PDB entry 3RMK | X-ray diffraction, 1.95 A resolution | chains A and C of the 6 polymer chains in the assembly

== Chain A ==
Molecule: Toluene-4-monooxygenase system protein A
Organism: Pseudomonas mendocina
Notes: EC 1.14.13.-
Reference sequence: Q00456 (TMOA_PSEME); residue numbers follow UniProt; this construct covers 2-493
Sequence (492 residues; each row starts with the number of its first residue):
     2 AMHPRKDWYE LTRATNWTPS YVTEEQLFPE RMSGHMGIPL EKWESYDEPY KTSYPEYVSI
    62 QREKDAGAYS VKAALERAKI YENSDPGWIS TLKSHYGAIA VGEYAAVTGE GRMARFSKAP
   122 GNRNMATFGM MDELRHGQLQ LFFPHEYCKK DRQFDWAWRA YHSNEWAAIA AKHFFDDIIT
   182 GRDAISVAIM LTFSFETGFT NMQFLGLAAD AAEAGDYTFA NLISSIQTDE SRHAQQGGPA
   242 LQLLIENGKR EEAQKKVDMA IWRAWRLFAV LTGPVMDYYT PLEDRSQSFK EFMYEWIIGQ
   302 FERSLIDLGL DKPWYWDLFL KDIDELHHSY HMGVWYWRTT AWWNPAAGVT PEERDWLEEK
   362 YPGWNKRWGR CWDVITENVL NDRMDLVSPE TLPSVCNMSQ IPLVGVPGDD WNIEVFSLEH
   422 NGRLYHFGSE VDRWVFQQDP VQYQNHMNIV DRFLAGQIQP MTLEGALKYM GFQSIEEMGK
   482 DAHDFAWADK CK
Construct notes: conflict Trp336 (Leu in Q00456), Tyr337 (Asp in Q00456)
Ion coordination: Fe ion site 1: Glu104, Glu134, His137 (together with 4-bromophenol); Fe ion site 2: Glu134, Glu197, Glu231, His234 (together with 4-bromophenol); Ca2+ site 1 near Asp259 (its only coordinating residue here); Ca2+ site 2: Asn345, Glu477, Met479
Residues lining bound ligands:
  - 4-bromophenol (BML), molecule 1: His96, Ile100, Phe196, Gln204, Ala265, Leu268, Phe269, Leu272, Thr273
  - 4-bromophenol (BML), molecule 2: Ile100, Gly103, Glu104, Ala107, Glu134, Phe176, Ile180, Leu192, Phe196, Glu197, Thr201, Glu231, His234
  - 4-bromophenol (BML), molecule 3: Trp167, Ser330, Tyr331, Gly334, Val335, Trp338, Thr341, Pro394, Pro403, Val405
  - 4-bromophenol (BML), molecule 4: Trp338, Thr341, Pro390, Glu391, Thr392, Leu393, Phe454, Met462, Thr463, Leu464, Ala467
UniProt features mapped onto this chain:
  - binding site (Fe cation): Glu104, Glu134, His137, Glu197, Glu231, His234
  - mutagenesis: Gly103 (G103L: Increases production of m-cresol, instread of p-cresol), Thr201 (T201A: Strongly increases consumption of dioxygen in the absence of bound substrate), Gln228 (Q228A: Shows a strong decrease in the catalytic efficiency for hydroxylation and only a minor change in the affinity for toluene)

== Chain C ==
Molecule: Toluene-4-monooxygenase system protein B
Organism: Pseudomonas mendocina
Notes: EC 1.14.13.-
Reference sequence: Q00457 (TMOB_PSEME); residues 2-84 here = UniProt positions 2-84
Sequence (83 residues; row label = number of the first residue in the row):
     2 SAFPVHAAFE KDFLVQLVVV DLNDSMDQVA EKVAYHCVNR RVAPREGVMR VRKHRSTELF
    62 PRDMTIAESG LNPTEVIDVV FEE
Unresolved in the structure: 83-84

== Interface between chain A and chain C ==
Contacting residue pairs - 68 pairs, chain A then chain C:
  Ser330(A) - Phe14(C)
  Met333(A) - Phe14(C)  hydrophobic
  Gly334(A) - Phe14(C)
  Tyr337(A) - Arg41(C)  hydrogen bond
  Tyr337(A) - Arg42(C)
  Trp338(A) - Leu15(C)  hydrophobic
  Trp338(A) - Gln17(C)
  Cys372(A) - Lys12(C)
  Cys372(A) - Arg42(C)  hydrogen bond (side chain-backbone)
  Val375(A) - Asn40(C)
  Val375(A) - Arg41(C)
  Val375(A) - Arg42(C)
  Val375(A) - Val43(C)
  Val375(A) - Ala44(C)
  Ile376(A) - Arg41(C)
  Asn379(A) - Asn40(C)  hydrogen bond (side chain-backbone)
  Asp386(A) - Arg41(C)  hydrogen bond (backbone-side chain)
  Leu387(A) - Asn40(C)
  Leu387(A) - Arg41(C)
  Ser389(A) - Arg41(C)  hydrogen bond (backbone-side chain)
  Glu391(A) - Tyr36(C)  hydrogen bond
  Glu391(A) - His37(C)
  Glu391(A) - Arg41(C)  salt bridge
  Thr392(A) - Gln17(C)
  Thr392(A) - Leu18(C)  hydrogen bond (side chain-backbone)
  Thr392(A) - His37(C)
  Leu393(A) - Gln17(C)
  Leu393(A) - Leu18(C)  hydrogen bond (backbone-backbone)
  Pro394(A) - Leu15(C)  hydrophobic
  Pro394(A) - Val16(C)
  Ser395(A) - His7(C)  hydrogen bond
  Ser395(A) - Val16(C)  hydrogen bond (backbone-backbone)
  Ser395(A) - Gln17(C)  hydrogen bond (side chain-backbone)
  Ser395(A) - Leu18(C)  hydrogen bond (side chain-backbone)
  Leu404(A) - Leu15(C)
  Leu404(A) - Val16(C)  hydrogen bond (backbone-backbone)
  Val405(A) - Phe14(C)
  Gly406(A) - Phe14(C)  hydrogen bond (backbone-backbone)
  Pro408(A) - Lys12(C)
  Pro408(A) - Asp13(C)
  Pro408(A) - Phe14(C)  hydrophobic
  Gly409(A) - Lys12(C)  hydrogen bond (backbone-backbone)
  Asp410(A) - Lys12(C)  salt bridge
  Trp412(A) - Phe10(C)  hydrogen bond (side chain-backbone)
  Trp412(A) - Glu11(C)
  Trp412(A) - Lys12(C)
  Trp412(A) - Asp13(C)  hydrogen bond (side chain-backbone)
  Trp412(A) - Val81(C)  hydrophobic
  Asn413(A) - Arg56(C)  hydrogen bond
  Ile414(A) - Ala9(C)  hydrophobic
  Ile414(A) - Phe14(C)
  Ile414(A) - Leu15(C)
  Ile414(A) - Val16(C)  hydrophobic
  Ile414(A) - His55(C)
  Ile414(A) - Arg56(C)  hydrogen bond (backbone-side chain)
  Glu415(A) - His55(C)
  Glu415(A) - Arg56(C)  salt bridge
  Val416(A) - Val16(C)  hydrophobic
  Val416(A) - His55(C)  hydrogen bond (backbone-side chain)
  Leu425(A) - Thr75(C)
  Leu425(A) - Glu76(C)
  His427(A) - His7(C)
  His427(A) - Thr75(C)  hydrogen bond (side chain-backbone)
  His427(A) - Val77(C)
  Phe454(A) - Leu18(C)  hydrophobic
  Leu455(A) - Pro5(C)  hydrophobic
  Leu455(A) - Leu18(C)  hydrophobic
  Leu455(A) - Thr75(C)
Interface residues without a listed pair, chain A (36 interface residues in all): Arg371, Val407, Ser418, Val451
Interface residues without a listed pair, chain C (27 interface residues in all): Arg53, Asp79

== Overview ==
36 residues of chain A and 27 residues of chain C are in contact, with 21 hydrogen bonds and 3 salt bridges.
Polar contacts include Glu391(A)-Arg41(C), Asp410(A)-Lys12(C) and Glu415(A)-Arg56(C). Bound to chain A: 4
copies of 4-bromophenol.
Chain A is Toluene-4-monooxygenase system protein A and chain C is Toluene-4-monooxygenase system protein B,
both from Pseudomonas mendocina; the structure, Toluene 4 monooxygenase H with 4-bromophenol, was determined
by X-ray diffraction, deposited together with 3Q14, 3Q2A, 3Q3M, 3Q3N, 3Q3O and 3RI7.
